3MLY - chains L and H of the 3 polymer chains in the assembly; structure by X-ray diffraction, 1.70 A resolution.

Chain L:
Molecule: Human monoclonal anti-HIV-1 gp120 V3 antibody 3074 Fab light chain
From: Homo sapiens
Notes: antibody fragment or engineered binder
Sequence (214 residues; each row starts with the number of its first residue; note: 1 number in that range is skipped by the numbering (no residue carries it; nothing is unmodelled there); a row labelled like 27A-27B holds insertion residues (27A, then the next letters in order)):
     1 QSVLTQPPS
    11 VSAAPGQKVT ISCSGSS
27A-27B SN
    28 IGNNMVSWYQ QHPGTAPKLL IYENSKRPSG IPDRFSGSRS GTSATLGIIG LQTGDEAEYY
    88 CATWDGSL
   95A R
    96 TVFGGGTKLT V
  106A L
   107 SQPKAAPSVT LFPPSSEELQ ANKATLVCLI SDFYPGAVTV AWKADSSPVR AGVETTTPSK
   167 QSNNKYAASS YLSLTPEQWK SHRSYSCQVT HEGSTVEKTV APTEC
Cystine bridges: Cys-23/Cys-88, Cys-134/Cys-193

Chain H:
Molecule: Human monoclonal anti-HIV-1 gp120 V3 antibody 3074 Fab heavy chain
From: Homo sapiens
Notes: antibody fragment or engineered binder
Sequence (230 residues; numbered 1 to 216 plus 14 insertion-coded residues; the number before each row is that of its first residue; a row labelled like 82A-82C holds insertion residues (82A, then the next letters in order)):
     1 QVQLQESGPG LVKPSETLSL TCTVSGGSIS GFHWSWIRQP PGKGLEYIGY IYYSGSTSYN
    61 PSLKSRVSMS VDTSRNQFSL EL
82A-82C SSV
    83 TAADTAVYYC ARDFGEYH
100A-100K YDGRGFQCEGF
   101 DLWGQGTLVT VSSASTKGPS VFPLAPSSKS TSGGTAALGC LVKDYFPEPV TVSWNSGALT
   161 SGVHTFPAVL QSSGLYSLSS VVTVPSSSLG TQTYICNVNH KPSNTKVDKK VEPKSC
Cystine bridges: Cys-22/Cys-92, Cys-140/Cys-196

How chain L and chain H interact:
Residue-residue contacts - 74 pairs, chain L then chain H:
  Asn-31(L) / Gln-100G(H)  hydrogen bond
  Asn-31(L) / Glu-100I(H)  hydrogen bond
  Met-32(L) / Glu-100I(H)  hydrogen bond (backbone-side chain)
  Ser-34(L) / Glu-100I(H)  hydrogen bond (side chain-backbone)
  Ser-34(L) / Gly-100J(H)
  Tyr-36(L) / Gly-100J(H)
  Tyr-36(L) / Phe-100K(H)  hydrogen bond (side chain-backbone)
  Gln-38(L) / Gln-39(H)  hydrogen bond
  Gln-38(L) / Tyr-91(H)  hydrogen bond
  Thr-42(L) / Tyr-91(H)
  Ala-43(L) / Tyr-91(H)  hydrophobic
  Ala-43(L) / Gly-104(H)
  Pro-44(L) / Leu-45(H)  hydrophobic
  Pro-44(L) / Trp-103(H)
  Leu-46(L) / Phe-96(H)  hydrophobic
  Leu-46(L) / Phe-100K(H)
  Leu-46(L) / Asp-101(H)
  Tyr-49(L) / Phe-96(H)  hydrophobic
  Tyr-87(L) / Gln-39(H)  hydrogen bond
  Tyr-87(L) / Lys-43(H)
  Tyr-87(L) / Leu-45(H)  hydrophobic
  Ala-89(L) / Glu-100I(H)
  Thr-90(L) / Glu-100I(H)
  Trp-91(L) / Tyr-47(H)
  Trp-91(L) / Gln-100G(H)
  Trp-91(L) / Cys-100H(H)
  Ser-94(L) / Pro-61(H)
  Leu-95(L) / Pro-61(H)
  Arg-95A(L) / Tyr-47(H)
  Arg-95A(L) / Asn-60(H)
  Thr-96(L) / Tyr-47(H)
  Thr-96(L) / Cys-100H(H)  hydrogen bond (side chain-backbone)
  Thr-96(L) / Phe-100K(H)
  Phe-98(L) / Leu-45(H)
  Phe-98(L) / Phe-100K(H)  hydrophobic
  Phe-118(L) / Leu-124(H)  hydrophobic
  Phe-118(L) / Ala-125(H)
  Phe-118(L) / Ala-137(H)
  Phe-118(L) / Gly-139(H)
  Phe-118(L) / Val-181(H)  hydrophobic
  Ser-121(L) / Phe-122(H)
  Ser-121(L) / Pro-123(H)
  Ser-121(L) / Lys-214(H)
  Ser-122(L) / Lys-214(H)  hydrogen bond
  Glu-123(L) / Phe-122(H)
  Glu-123(L) / Pro-123(H)
  Glu-123(L) / Lys-214(H)  salt bridge
  Glu-124(L) / Phe-122(H)
  Glu-124(L) / Lys-143(H)  salt bridge
  Thr-131(L) / Lys-143(H)
  Val-133(L) / Ser-179(H)
  Leu-135(L) / Phe-166(H)  hydrophobic
  Leu-135(L) / Ser-179(H)
  Leu-135(L) / Val-181(H)  hydrophobic
  Ile-136(L) / Phe-166(H)
  Ser-137(L) / His-164(H)
  Glu-160(L) / Val-169(H)
  Glu-160(L) / Leu-170(H)
  Glu-160(L) / Gln-171(H)
  Glu-160(L) / Ser-172(H)  hydrogen bond (side chain-backbone)
  Thr-162(L) / Ala-168(H)
  Thr-162(L) / Val-169(H)
  Thr-163(L) / Gly-42(H)
  Ser-165(L) / Pro-167(H)
  Gln-167(L) / His-164(H)  hydrogen bond
  Ala-173(L) / His-164(H)
  Ala-173(L) / Phe-166(H)  hydrophobic
  Ala-174(L) / Phe-166(H)
  Ser-175(L) / Pro-167(H)
  Tyr-177(L) / Leu-141(H)  hydrophobic
  Tyr-177(L) / Val-169(H)  hydrophobic
  Tyr-177(L) / Leu-178(H)
  Tyr-177(L) / Ser-179(H)  hydrogen bond
  Cys-211(L) / Cys-216(H)  disulfide
Interface residues without a listed pair, chain L (41 interface residues in all): Thr-116, Pro-119
Interface residues without a listed pair, chain H (50 interface residues in all): Ile-37, Gly-44, Glu-46, Tyr-50, Ser-58, Tyr-59, Ser-62, Glu-98, Phe-100F, Leu-138, Ser-177, Ser-215
Disulfides between the chains: Cys-211(L)/Cys-216(H)

Overview:
The interface between chain L and chain H involves 41 residues on one side and 50 on the other; the contacts
include 1 disulfide bond, 13 hydrogen bonds and 2 salt bridges. Polar contacts include Glu-123(L)/Lys-214(H),
Glu-124(L)/Lys-143(H) and Asn-31(L)/Glu-100I(H).
Chain L is Human monoclonal anti-HIV-1 gp120 V3 antibody 3074 Fab light chain and chain H is Human monoclonal
anti-HIV-1 gp120 V3 antibody 3074 Fab heavy chain, both from Homo sapiens; the structure, Crystal structure of
anti-HIV-1 V3 Fab 3074 in complex with a UR29 V3 peptide, was determined by X-ray diffraction together with
3MLR, 3MLS, 3MLT, 3MLU, 3MLV, 3MLW and 3MLZ from the same study.
